Entry 2Q0O (X-ray diffraction, 2.00 A resolution); this record covers chains A and B of the 4 polymer chains in the assembly.

# Chain A (and B)
Molecule: Probable transcriptional activator protein traR
Source organism: Rhizobium sp
Notes: chain B of this document is another copy of the same molecule, construct and numbering; everything in this record applies to it too
Reference sequence: P55407 (TRAR_RHISN); residue numbers follow UniProt; this construct covers 1-236
Amino-acid sequence (236 residues; each row starts with the number of its first residue):
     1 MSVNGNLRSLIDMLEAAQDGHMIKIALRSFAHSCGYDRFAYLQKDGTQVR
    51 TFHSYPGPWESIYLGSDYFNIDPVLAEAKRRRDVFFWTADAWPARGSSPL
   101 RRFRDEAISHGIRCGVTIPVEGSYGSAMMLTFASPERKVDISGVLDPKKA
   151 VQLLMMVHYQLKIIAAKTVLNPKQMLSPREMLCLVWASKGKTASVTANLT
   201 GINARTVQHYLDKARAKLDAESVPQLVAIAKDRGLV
Not modelled in the structure: 1
UniProt features mapped onto this chain:
  - DNA-binding region: Ala193 to Asp212 (H-T-H motif)
Residues lining bound ligands: LAE (3-oxo-octanoic acid (2-oxo-tetrahydro-furan-3-yl)-amide): Ala40, Leu42, Thr51, His53, Tyr55, Trp59, Glu60, Tyr63, Asp72, Val74, Trp87, Trp92, Phe103, Ala107, Ile112, Met129, Thr131
From the paper describing this entry:
  - binding site for LAE: Asp72
  - conformationally variable residues (loop rearrangement): Ile163

# How chain A and chain B interact
Residue-residue contacts (37; chain A residue first):
  Ile11(A) with Ser123(B)
  Asp12(A) with Ser123(B); Tyr124(B), hydrogen bond (side chain-backbone)
  Glu15(A) with Ser123(B), hydrogen bond; Tyr124(B)
  Ala16(A) with Tyr124(B)
  Arg82(A) with Lys148(B)
  Asp83(A) with Lys148(B)
  Val120(A) with Gln152(B)
  Glu121(A) with Arg8(B), salt bridge; Lys149(B), hydrogen bond (backbone-side chain); Gln152(B), hydrogen bond (backbone-side chain)
  Gly122(A) with Gln152(B)
  Ser123(A) with Ile11(B); Asp12(B); Glu15(B), hydrogen bond
  Tyr124(A) with Asp12(B), hydrogen bond (backbone-side chain); Ala16(B)
  Lys148(A) with Arg82(B), hydrogen bond (side chain-backbone); Asp83(B); Val151(B)
  Lys149(A) with Glu121(B), hydrogen bond (side chain-backbone)
  Val151(A) with Lys148(B)
  Gln152(A) with Val120(B); Glu121(B), hydrogen bond (side chain-backbone); Gly122(B); Met155(B)
  Met155(A) with Gln152(B); Met155(B), hydrophobic; Met156(B), hydrophobic
  Met156(A) with Met155(B), hydrophobic; Tyr159(B)
  Tyr159(A) with Met156(B); Tyr159(B), hydrophobic; Gln160(B), hydrogen bond
  Gln160(A) with Tyr159(B), hydrogen bond
  Asn171(A) with Lys173(B)
Also at the interface, not in a pair above, chain A (25 interface residues in all): Met128, Pro147, Lys162, Ile163, Lys173
Also at the interface, not in a pair above, chain B (24 interface residues in all): Pro147, Lys162, Ile163

# Overview
25 residues of chain A face 24 of chain B across their interface; the contacts include 11 hydrogen bonds and 1
salt bridge. Polar contacts include Glu121(A)-Arg8(B), Asp12(A)-Tyr124(B) and Glu15(A)-Ser123(B). Ligands of
chain A: compound LAE. The paper reports a binding site for LAE at Asp72(A); conformational variability at
Ile163(A).
Both chains are Probable transcriptional activator protein traR (Rhizobium sp). Entry 2Q0O (Crystal structure
of an anti-activation complex in bacterial quorum sensing) was determined by X-ray diffraction.
